1GZP - chains A and B; structure by X-ray diffraction, 2.80 A resolution.

# Chain A
Name: T-cell surface glycoprotein CD1B
Source organism: Homo sapiens
UniProt: P29016 (CD1B_HUMAN); residues 0-277 here correspond to UniProt positions 18-295 (UniProt number = residue number + 18)
Sequence (300 residues; each row starts with the number of its first residue; numbers below 1 keep their minus sign (Met-2 is residue -2)):
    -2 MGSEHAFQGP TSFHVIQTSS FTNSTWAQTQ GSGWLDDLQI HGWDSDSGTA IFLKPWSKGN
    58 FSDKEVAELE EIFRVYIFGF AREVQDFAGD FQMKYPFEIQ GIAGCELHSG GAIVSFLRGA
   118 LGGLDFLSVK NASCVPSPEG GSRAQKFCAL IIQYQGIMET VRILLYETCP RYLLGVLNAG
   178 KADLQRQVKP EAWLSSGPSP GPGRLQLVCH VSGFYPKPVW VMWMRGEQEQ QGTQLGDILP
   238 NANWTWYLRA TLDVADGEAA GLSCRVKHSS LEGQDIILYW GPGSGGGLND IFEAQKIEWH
Unresolved in the structure: -2 to 3, 281-297
Disulfide bonds: Cys102-Cys166, Cys131-Cys145, Cys206-Cys261
Ligand contacts:
  - GM2 (N-[(1S,2S)-2-hydroxy-1-({[(2R,3R,4S,5S,6R)-3,4,5-trihydroxy-6-(hydroxymethyl)tetrahydro-2H-pyran-2-yl]oxy}methyl)octadecyl]octadecanamide): Phe10, Val12, Phe58, Leu66, Ile69, Phe70, Val72, Tyr73, Gly76, Phe77, Ala100, Gly101, Leu114, Leu124, Val126, Ala129, Ser130, Cys131, Ile148, Gly153, Ile154, Met155, Thr157, Val158, Leu161, Leu162, Cys166, Tyr169
  - docosane (TWT): Val12, Ile13, Gln14, Gly28, Ser29, Gly30, His38, Gly39, Trp40, Ala47, Phe49, Val63, Leu66, Phe70, Tyr73, Ile74, Phe77, Ile96, Gln97, Gly98, Ala100, Leu114, Gly116, Phe123, Leu124, Phe144, Tyr169
UniProt features mapped onto this chain:
  - glycosylation (N-linked (GlcNAc...) asparagine): Asn20, Asn57, Asn128, Asn240

# Chain B
Name: B2-microglobulin
Source organism: Homo sapiens
UniProt: P01884 (B2MG_HUMAN); residues 1-99 here correspond to UniProt positions 21-119 (UniProt number = residue number + 20)
Sequence (100 residues; numbered 0 to 99; the number before each row is that of its first residue; numbering starts at 0):
     0 MIQRTPKIQV YSRHPAENGK SNFLNCYVSG FHPSDIEVDL LKNGERIEKV EHSDLSFSKD
    60 WSFYLLYYTE FTPTEKDEYA CRVNHVTLSQ PKIVKWDRDM
Disulfide bonds: Cys25-Cys80

# Chain A / chain B interface
Contacting residue pairs (63; chain A residue first):
  Ile13(A) with Leu54(B); Ser55(B); Phe56(B), hydrophobic
  Gln14(A) with Phe56(B)
  Thr15(A) with Leu54(B); Phe56(B); Phe62(B)
  Ser17(A) with Ser33(B)
  Gln27(A) with Leu54(B)
  Ser29(A) with Leu54(B)
  Trp31(A) with Leu54(B); Ser55(B); Tyr63(B)
  Gln36(A) with Asp53(B), hydrogen bond
  Gly39(A) with Asp53(B)
  Pro93(A) with Met0(B)
  Glu95(A) with His31(B); Pro32(B); Ser33(B), hydrogen bond; Phe62(B)
  Gln97(A) with His31(B), hydrogen bond; Phe56(B); Trp60(B), hydrogen bond (side chain-backbone); Phe62(B)
  Gly98(A) with Phe56(B)
  Ile99(A) with Trp60(B), hydrophobic
  Arg115(A) with Lys58(B); Trp60(B)
  Gly116(A) with Trp60(B)
  Ala117(A) with Trp60(B), hydrophobic
  Gly119(A) with Ile1(B); His31(B)
  Gly120(A) with His31(B), hydrogen bond (backbone-side chain); Asp59(B); Trp60(B)
  Asp122(A) with Trp60(B), hydrogen bond
  Glu188(A) with His13(B), salt bridge; Pro14(B)
  Trp190(A) with Arg12(B); Pro14(B)
  Ser192(A) with Asp98(B), hydrogen bond (side chain-backbone)
  Ser193(A) with Asp98(B)
  Gly194(A) with Asp98(B)
  Pro195(A) with Met99(B), hydrophobic
  Val205(A) with Met99(B)
  His207(A) with Met99(B)
  Ser209(A) with Arg12(B), hydrogen bond (side chain-backbone)
  Asp234(A) with Lys6(B), salt bridge; Gln8(B)
  Leu236(A) with Gln8(B); Tyr10(B); Tyr26(B), hydrophobic
  Pro237(A) with Tyr10(B), hydrogen bond (backbone-side chain); Tyr26(B); Leu65(B)
  Asn238(A) with Arg12(B); Asn24(B)
  Ala239(A) with Leu65(B); Tyr67(B)
  Asn240(A) with Arg12(B)
  Tyr244(A) with Tyr10(B), hydrophobic; Ser11(B)
  Arg246(A) with Met99(B), hydrogen bond (side chain-backbone)
Other interface residues (no listed pair), chain A (39 interface residues in all): Asp34, Leu121
Other interface residues (no listed pair), chain B (28 interface residues in all): Asp34

# In short
39 residues of chain A face 28 of chain B across their interface, with 10 hydrogen bonds and 2 salt bridges.
Among the polar pairs are Glu188(A)-His13(B), Asp234(A)-Lys6(B) and Gln36(A)-Asp53(B). Ligands of chain A:
compound GM2 and docosane.
Chain A is T-cell surface glycoprotein CD1B and chain B is B2-microglobulin, both from Homo sapiens; the
structure, CD1b in complex with GM2 ganglioside, was determined by X-ray diffraction.
